PDB entry 6F1Y | electron microscopy, 3.40 A resolution | chains f and j

== Chain f ==
Molecule: Cytoplasmic dynein 1 heavy chain 1, Dynein heavy chain
From: Homo sapiens
UniProtKB: Q14204 (DYHC1_HUMAN); residues 780-927 carry their UniProt numbers (148 of 280 residues fall inside the UniProt entry; the rest is not from it)
Amino-acid sequence (328 residues; each row starts with the number of its first residue; note: 78 numbers in that range are skipped by the numbering (no residue carries them; nothing is unmodelled there); a row labelled like 927A-927Z holds insertion residues (927A, then the next letters in order); X marks 159 residues of unknown identity (built as UNK)):
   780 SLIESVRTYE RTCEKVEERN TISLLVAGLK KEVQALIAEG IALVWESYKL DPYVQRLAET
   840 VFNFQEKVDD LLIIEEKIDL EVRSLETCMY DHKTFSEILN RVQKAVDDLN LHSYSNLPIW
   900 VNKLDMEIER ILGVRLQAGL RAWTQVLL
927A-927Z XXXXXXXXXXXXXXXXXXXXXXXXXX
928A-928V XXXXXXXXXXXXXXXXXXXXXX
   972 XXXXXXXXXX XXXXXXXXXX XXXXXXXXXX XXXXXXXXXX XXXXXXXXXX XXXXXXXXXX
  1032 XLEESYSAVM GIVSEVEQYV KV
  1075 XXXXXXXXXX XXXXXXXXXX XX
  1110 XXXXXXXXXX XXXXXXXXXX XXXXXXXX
Unresolved in the structure: 927A-927Z, 928A-928V

== Chain j ==
Molecule: Cytoplasmic dynein 1 light intermediate chain 2
From: Homo sapiens
UniProtKB: O43237 (DC1L2_HUMAN); numbering as in UniProt (aligned over 37-373)
Amino-acid sequence (337 residues; each row starts with the number of its first residue):
    37 SSILSEVSTR ARSKLPSGKN ILVFGEDGSG KTTLMTKLQG AEHGKKGRGL EYLYLSVHDE
    97 DRDDHTRCNV WILDGDLYHK GLLKFAVSAE SLPETLVIFV ADMSRPWTVM ESLQKWASVL
   157 REHIDKMKIP PEKMRELERK FVKDFQDYME PEEGCQGSPQ RRGPLTSGSD EENVALPLGD
   217 NVLTHNLGIP VLVVCTKCDA VSVLEKEHDY RDEHLDFIQS HLRRFCLQYG AALIYTSVKE
   277 EKNLDLLYKY IVHKTYGFHF TTPALVVEKD AVFIPAGWDN EKKIAILHEN FTTVKPEDAY
   337 EDFIVKPPVR KLVHDKELAA EDEQVFLMKQ QSLLAKQ
Unresolved in the structure: 76-78, 191-215, 290-295
Curated features (UniProtKB/Swiss-Prot):
  - binding site (ATP): Gly61 to Thr68
  - modified residue: Ser194 (Phosphoserine)

== How chain f and chain j interact ==
Pairs across the interface (24; chain f residue first):
  Tyr788(f) - Val361(j)
  Cys792(f) - Val361(j)  hydrophobic
  Glu796(f) - Val361(j)
  Ala806(f) - Glu357(j)
  Ala806(f) - Asp358(j)
  Ala806(f) - Glu359(j)
  Gly807(f) - Glu357(j)  hydrogen bond (backbone-side chain)
  Lys809(f) - Glu359(j)  hydrogen bond (side chain-backbone)
  Lys810(f) - Glu359(j)
  Gln813(f) - Gln360(j)  hydrogen bond (side chain-backbone)
  Gln813(f) - Val361(j)
  Gln813(f) - Met364(j)
  Ser894(f) - Glu357(j)  hydrogen bond
  Asn895(f) - Ala356(j)
  Asn895(f) - Glu357(j)  hydrogen bond (side chain-backbone)
  Ile1043(f) - Lys81(j)
  Ile1043(f) - Gly83(j)
  Ile1043(f) - Arg84(j)
  Ile1043(f) - Glu87(j)
  Glu1046(f) - Gly80(j)
  Glu1046(f) - Lys81(j)
  Tyr1050(f) - Tyr88(j)  hydrophobic
  Tyr1050(f) - Tyr90(j)
  Val1053(f) - Tyr90(j)
Other interface residues (no listed pair), chain f (17 interface residues in all): Ile820, Val823, Val1051
Other interface residues (no listed pair), chain j (24 interface residues in all): Ser37, Ser44, Arg48, His79, Leu113, Leu118, Phe121, Val349, Ser368, Lys372

== Summary ==
The interface between chain f and chain j involves 17 residues on one side and 24 on the other, with 5
hydrogen bonds. Polar pairs include Gly807(f)-Glu357(j), Lys809(f)-Glu359(j) and Gln813(f)-Gln360(j). From
UniProt: 8 ATP-binding residues on chain j.
Here chain f is Cytoplasmic dynein 1 heavy chain 1, Dynein heavy chain and chain j is Cytoplasmic dynein 1
light intermediate chain 2, both from Homo sapiens. Entry 6F1Y (Dynein light intermediate chain region of the
dynein tail/dynactin/BICDR1 complex) was determined by electron microscopy together with 6F1Z from the same
study.
